PDB entry 8P15 | electron microscopy, 5.90 A resolution (low resolution: residue-level contacts below are approximate; hydrogen-bond / salt-bridge calls are withheld) | chains B and S of the 7 polymer chains in the assembly

[Chain B]
Protein: Guanine nucleotide-binding protein G(I)/G(S)/G(T) subunit beta-1
Organism: Bos taurus
Reference sequence: P62871 (GBB1_BOVIN); numbering as in UniProt (aligned over 1-340)
Chain sequence (340 residues; numbered 1 to 340; the number before each row is that of its first residue):
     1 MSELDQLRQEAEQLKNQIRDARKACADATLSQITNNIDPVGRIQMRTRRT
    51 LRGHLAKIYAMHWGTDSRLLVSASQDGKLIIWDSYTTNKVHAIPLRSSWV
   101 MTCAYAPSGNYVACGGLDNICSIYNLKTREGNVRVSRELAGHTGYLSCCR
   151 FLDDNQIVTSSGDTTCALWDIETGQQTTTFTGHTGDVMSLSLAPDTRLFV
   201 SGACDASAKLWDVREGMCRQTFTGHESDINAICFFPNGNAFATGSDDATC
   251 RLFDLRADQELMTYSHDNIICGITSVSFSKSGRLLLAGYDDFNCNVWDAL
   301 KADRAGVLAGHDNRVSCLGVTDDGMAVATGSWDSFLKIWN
Not modelled in the structure: 1-28
Swiss-Prot annotation at these positions:
  - modified residue: S2 (N-acetylserine), H266 (Phosphohistidine)

[Chain S]
Protein: single-chain Fv scFv16
Organism: Mus musculus
Notes: antibody fragment or engineered binder
Chain sequence (259 residues; numbered 1 to 259; the number before each row is that of its first residue):
     1 DVQLVESGGGLVQPGGSRKLSCSASGFAFSSFGMHWVRQAPEKGLEWVAY
    51 ISSGSGTIYYADTVKGRFTISRDDPKNTLFLQMTSLRSEDTAMYYCVRSI
   101 YYYGSSPFDFWGQGTTLTVSSGGGGSGGGGSGGGGSDIVMTQATSSVPVT
   151 PGESVSISCRSSKSLLHSNGNTYLYWFLQRPGQSPQLLIYRMSNLASGVP
   201 DRFSGSGSGTAFTLTISRLEAEDVGVYYCMQHLEYPLTFGAGTKLELKAA
   251 AHHHHHHHH
Not modelled in the structure: 123-134, 249-259
Cystine bridges: C22-C96, C159-C229

[How chain B and chain S interact]
Pairs across the interface (9):
  R68(B) - Y103(S)
  L69(B) - Y103(S)
  D83(B) - Y103(S)
  V90(B) - Y102(S)
  E130(B) - V2(S)
  E130(B) - G26(S)
  E130(B) - F27(S)
  E130(B) - A28(S)
  G131(B) - A28(S)
Also at the interface, not in a pair above, chain B (9 interface residues in all): D66, H91, N132
Also at the interface, not in a pair above, chain S (9 interface residues in all): S31, F32, R98

[Summary]
The chain B/chain S interface involves 9 residues from each chain.
Chain B is Guanine nucleotide-binding protein G(I)/G(S)/G(T) subunit beta-1 (Bos taurus) and chain S is
single-chain Fv scFv16 (Mus musculus); the structure, Cryo-EM structure of Rhodopsin-Gi bound with antibody
fragments scFv16 and Fab79, conformation 2, was determined by electron microscopy, deposited together with
8P12 and 8P13.
